8K24 - chains b and r of the 32 polymer chains in the assembly; structure by electron microscopy, 3.72 A resolution.

# Chain b
Protein: Csy1
Organism: Vibrio phage ICP1_2004_A
Reference sequence: F1D5V8 (F1D5V8_9CAUD); residue numbers follow UniProt; this construct covers 1-179
Chain sequence (179 residues; row label = number of the first residue in the row):
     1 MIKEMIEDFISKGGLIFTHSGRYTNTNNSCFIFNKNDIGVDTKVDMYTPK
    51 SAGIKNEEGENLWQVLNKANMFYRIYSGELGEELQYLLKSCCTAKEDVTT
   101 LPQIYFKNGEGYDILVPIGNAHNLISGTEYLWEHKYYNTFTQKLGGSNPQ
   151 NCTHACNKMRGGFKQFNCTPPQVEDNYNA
Unresolved in the structure: 178-179

# Chain r
Molecule: 31-nt DNA strand
Organism: Vibrio phage ICP1_2004_A
Sequence (31 nucleotides; each row starts with the number of its first residue):
    15 GGCTTTCGTCAACCCTTTGCTTATCTTCCCT

# How chain b and chain r interact
Residue-residue contacts (34):
  Lys-50(b) / DT23(r)  base contact
  Lys-50(b) / DC24(r)  sugar contact
  Ser-51(b) / DA25(r)  phosphate contact
  Ala-52(b) / DC24(r)  phosphate contact
  Ala-52(b) / DA25(r)  phosphate contact
  Gly-53(b) / DA25(r)  hydrogen bond to the phosphate
  Lys-55(b) / DA26(r)  salt bridge to the phosphate
  Trp-132(b) / DC29(r)  stacking on the base
  Trp-132(b) / DT30(r)  base contact
  Tyr-137(b) / DT30(r)  sugar contact
  Tyr-137(b) / DT31(r)  phosphate contact
  Asn-138(b) / DG33(r)  hydrogen bond to the base
  Thr-139(b) / DT30(r)  base contact
  Thr-141(b) / DT30(r)  hydrogen bond to the base
  Lys-143(b) / DC27(r)  base contact
  Gln-150(b) / DC24(r)  hydrogen bond to the base
  Gln-150(b) / DA25(r)  hydrogen bond to the base
  Asn-157(b) / DA25(r)  phosphate contact
  Asn-157(b) / DA26(r)  hydrogen bond to the phosphate
  Lys-158(b) / DA26(r)  salt bridge to the phosphate
  Lys-158(b) / DC27(r)  sugar contact
  Arg-160(b) / DA25(r)  sugar contact
  Arg-160(b) / DA26(r)  hydrogen bond to the base
  Arg-160(b) / DC27(r)  sugar contact
  Gly-161(b) / DC27(r)  base contact
  Lys-164(b) / DT30(r)  base contact
  Thr-169(b) / DC34(r)  base contact
  Pro-170(b) / DC34(r)  base contact
  Pro-171(b) / DC34(r)  base contact
  Pro-171(b) / DT35(r)  base contact
  Val-173(b) / DA37(r)  base contact
  Glu-174(b) / DT35(r)  base contact
  Glu-174(b) / DA37(r)  hydrogen bond to the base
  Tyr-177(b) / DA37(r)  stacking on the base
Other interface residues (no listed pair), chain b (26 interface residues in all): Asn-148, Asn-167, Gln-172
Other interface residues (no listed pair), chain r (14 interface residues in all): DG22, DT32

# In short
26 residues of chain b face 14 of chain r across their interface, with 8 hydrogen bonds, 2 salt bridges and 2
aromatic stacking contacts. Polar pairs include Asn-138(b)/DG33(r), Thr-141(b)/DT30(r) and Gln-150(b)/DC24(r).
Here chain b is Csy1 and chain r is a 31-nt DNA strand, both from Vibrio phage ICP1_2004_A. Entry 8K24 (ICP1
Csy-dsDNA-Cas1-Cas2/3 complex (fully assembled form), C2 symmetry) was determined by electron microscopy.
